4I89 - chains A and B; structure by X-ray diffraction, 1.69 A resolution.

Chain A (and B):
Name: Transthyretin
Organism: Homo sapiens
Notes: fragment: Transthyretin; chain B of this document is another copy of the same molecule, construct and numbering; everything in this record applies to it too
Reference sequence: P02766 (TTHY_HUMAN); residues 1-127 here correspond to UniProt positions 21-147 (UniProt number = residue number + 20)
Sequence (127 residues; each row starts with the number of its first residue):
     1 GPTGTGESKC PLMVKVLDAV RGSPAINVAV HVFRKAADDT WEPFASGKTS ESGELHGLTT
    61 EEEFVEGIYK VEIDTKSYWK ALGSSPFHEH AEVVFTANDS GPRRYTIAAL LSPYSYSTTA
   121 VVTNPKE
Disordered / not traced: 1-9, 126-127 (chain B: 1-9, 125-127)
Differences from the reference sequence: engineered mutation S84 (Ile104 in P02766)
Small-molecule neighbours: Diflunisal (1FL; 5-(2,4-difluorophenyl)-2-hydroxy-benzoic acid): K15, L17, A108, A109, L110, S117, T118, T119
Swiss-Prot annotation at these positions:
  - binding site (L-thyroxine): K15, E54, S117
  - modified residue: C10 (Sulfocysteine), E42 (4-carboxyglutamate), S52 (Phosphoserine)
  - glycosylation: N98 (N-linked (GlcNAc...) asparagine)
Reported in the primary citation:
  - disease-associated variants - I84S: decreased stability in response to moderately acidic pH (citing earlier work)

How chain A and chain B interact:
Residue-residue contacts (40):
  I68(A) - E89(B)
  F87(A) - F95(B)  hydrophobic
  F87(A) - T96(B)
  F87(A) - Y105(B)  hydrophobic
  F87(A) - I107(B)  hydrophobic
  F87(A) - A120(B)  hydrophobic
  F87(A) - V122(B)  hydrophobic
  H88(A) - V93(B)
  H88(A) - V94(B)
  E89(A) - V94(B)  hydrogen bond (backbone-backbone)
  E89(A) - T96(B)  hydrogen bond
  H90(A) - V94(B)
  E92(A) - E92(B)
  E92(A) - V94(B)
  E92(A) - Y116(B)  hydrogen bond (backbone-side chain)
  V93(A) - H88(B)
  V94(A) - H88(B)
  V94(A) - E89(B)  hydrogen bond (backbone-backbone)
  V94(A) - H90(B)
  F95(A) - F87(B)  hydrophobic
  T96(A) - E89(B)  hydrogen bond
  Y105(A) - F87(B)  hydrophobic
  I107(A) - F87(B)  hydrophobic
  Y114(A) - T119(B)  hydrogen bond (backbone-side chain)
  Y114(A) - A120(B)  hydrogen bond (backbone-backbone)
  S115(A) - T118(B)  hydrogen bond (side chain-backbone)
  S115(A) - T119(B)
  Y116(A) - E92(B)  hydrogen bond (side chain-backbone)
  Y116(A) - S117(B)
  Y116(A) - T118(B)  hydrogen bond (backbone-backbone)
  S117(A) - Y116(B)
  S117(A) - S117(B)  hydrogen bond
  T118(A) - S115(B)  hydrogen bond (backbone-side chain)
  T118(A) - Y116(B)  hydrogen bond (backbone-backbone)
  T119(A) - Y114(B)  hydrogen bond (side chain-backbone)
  T119(A) - S115(B)
  A120(A) - F87(B)  hydrophobic
  A120(A) - Y114(B)  hydrogen bond (backbone-backbone)
  V122(A) - F87(B)  hydrophobic
  V122(A) - Y114(B)  hydrophobic
Interface residues without a listed pair, chain A (22 interface residues in all): K70, K76
Interface residues without a listed pair, chain B (21 interface residues in all): I68, K76

Overview:
Chain A and chain B form an interface of 22 and 21 residues respectively; the contacts include 15 hydrogen
bonds. Among the polar pairs are E89(A)-T96(B), E92(A)-Y116(B) and Y114(A)-T119(B). Chain A binds Diflunisal.
From UniProt: 3 L-thyroxine-binding residues on chain A. The paper reports that I84S of chain A reduces
stability in response to moderately acidic pH.
Chain A and chain B are both Transthyretin (Homo sapiens); the structure, Crystal structure of transthyretin
in complex with diflunisal at acidic pH, was determined by X-ray diffraction together with 4I85 and 4I87 from
the same study.
